3QI9 - chains C and D of the 4 polymer chains in the assembly; structure by X-ray diffraction, 2.30 A resolution.

== Chain C ==
Name: NKT TCR V alpha 14
Organism: Mus musculus
Sequence (207 residues; row label = number of the first residue in the row; note: 3 numbers in that range are skipped by the numbering (no residue carries them; nothing is unmodelled there)):
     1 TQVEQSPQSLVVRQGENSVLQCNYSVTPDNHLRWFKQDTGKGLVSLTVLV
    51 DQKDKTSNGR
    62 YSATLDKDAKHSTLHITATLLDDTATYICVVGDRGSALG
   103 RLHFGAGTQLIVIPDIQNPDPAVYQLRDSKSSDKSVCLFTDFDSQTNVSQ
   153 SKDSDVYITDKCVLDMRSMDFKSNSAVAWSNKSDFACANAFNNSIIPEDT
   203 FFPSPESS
Not modelled in the structure: 183-187, 205-210
Disulfide bonds: C22-C90, C139-C189
Residues lining bound ligands: PII (2-[(hydroxy{[(2R,3R,5S,6R)-2,3,4,5,6-pentahydroxycyclohexyl]oxy}phosphoryl)oxy]-1-[(palmitoyloxy)methyl]ethyl heptadecanoate): P28, D29, N30, V50, Q52, K68, R95, G96
From the paper describing this entry:
  - binding site for PII: P28, N30
  - mutagenesis - D94A, R95A: abolished binding to alphaGC-CD1d

== Chain D ==
Name: NKT TCR V beta 6 2A3-D
Organism: Mus musculus
Sequence (243 residues; row label = number of the first residue in the row; note: 4 numbers in that range are skipped by the numbering (no residue carries them; nothing is unmodelled there)):
     1 GGIITQTPKFLIGQEGQKLTLKCQQNFNHDTMYWYRQDSGKGLRLIYYSY
    51 GAGSTEKGDLSEGYDASREKKSSFSLTVTSAQKNEMAVFLCASGSLLDVR
   105 EVFFGKGTRLTVVEALKNVFPPEVAVFEPSEAEISHTQKATLVCLATGFY
   155 PDHVELSWWVNGKEVHSGVCTDPQPLKEQPALNDSRYALSSRLRVSATFW
   205 QNPRNHFRCQVQFYGLSENDEWTQDRAKPVTQIVSAEAWGRAD
Not modelled in the structure: 244-247
Disulfide bonds: C23-C91, C148-C213

== How chain C and chain D interact ==
Residue-residue contacts (87):
  H31(C) - V99(D)
  R33(C) - R100(D)  hydrogen bond (side chain-backbone)
  F35(C) - F108(D)  hydrophobic
  Q37(C) - Q37(D)  hydrogen bond
  T39(C) - R113(D)
  G40(C) - K110(D)
  G40(C) - R113(D)
  K41(C) - K110(D)
  G42(C) - L90(D)
  G42(C) - G109(D)
  G42(C) - K110(D)  hydrogen bond (backbone-backbone)
  L43(C) - L90(D)  hydrophobic
  L43(C) - F108(D)  hydrophobic
  V50(C) - R100(D)
  R95(C) - V99(D)
  G96(C) - V99(D)
  S97(C) - V99(D)
  A98(C) - S95(D)
  A98(C) - L96(D)
  A98(C) - V99(D)
  R103(C) - L45(D)
  R103(C) - Y48(D)  hydrogen bond
  L104(C) - Y35(D)
  F106(C) - Y35(D)  hydrophobic
  F106(C) - L43(D)  hydrophobic
  F106(C) - F108(D)  hydrophobic
  G107(C) - G42(D)
  A108(C) - G40(D)
  A108(C) - K41(D)
  A108(C) - G42(D)
  D122(C) - H140(D)  salt bridge
  Y126(C) - S134(D)
  Y126(C) - A136(D)
  Y126(C) - E137(D)
  Y126(C) - H140(D)  hydrogen bond
  Y126(C) - T141(D)
  Q127(C) - S134(D)
  L128(C) - F131(D)
  L128(C) - E132(D)
  L128(C) - P133(D)
  L128(C) - S134(D)
  R129(C) - F131(D)
  R129(C) - E132(D)  hydrogen bond (backbone-backbone)
  D130(C) - A129(D)
  D130(C) - V130(D)
  D130(C) - F131(D)
  D130(C) - E132(D)
  S131(C) - V130(D)
  S131(C) - E132(D)  hydrogen bond
  K136(C) - F131(D)
  V138(C) - F131(D)  hydrophobic
  V138(C) - L149(D)  hydrophobic
  D143(C) - T141(D)
  D143(C) - R198(D)  salt bridge
  Y159(C) - L180(D)  hydrophobic
  Y159(C) - K181(D)
  Y159(C) - E182(D)  hydrogen bond (side chain-backbone)
  I160(C) - L180(D)
  T161(C) - D176(D)
  T161(C) - L180(D)
  T161(C) - S194(D)
  T161(C) - R196(D)  hydrogen bond
  D162(C) - R196(D)
  C164(C) - C174(D)  disulfide
  C164(C) - T175(D)
  V165(C) - C174(D)  hydrogen bond (backbone-side chain)
  L166(C) - G172(D)
  L166(C) - V173(D)
  L166(C) - C174(D)  hydrophobic
  L166(C) - R198(D)
  D167(C) - S171(D)
  D167(C) - G172(D)  hydrogen bond (backbone-backbone)
  M168(C) - G172(D)
  M168(C) - R198(D)
  R169(C) - H170(D)
  R169(C) - S171(D)
  M171(C) - K143(D)
  F173(C) - K143(D)
  F173(C) - R198(D)
  S175(C) - R198(D)  hydrogen bond
  S177(C) - R196(D)
  V179(C) - S194(D)
  V179(C) - R196(D)
  W181(C) - L149(D)  hydrophobic
  W181(C) - L180(D)  hydrophobic
  W181(C) - A192(D)  hydrophobic
  F203(C) - H140(D)
Interface residues without a listed pair, chain C (53 interface residues in all): V48, I89, L99, K132, L140, T142, A178
Interface residues without a listed pair, chain D (52 interface residues in all): Y33, Y50, K57, D59, E105, V106, V147, V199, E241
Inter-chain disulfides: C164(C)-C174(D)

== Summary ==
Chain C and chain D form an interface of 53 and 52 residues respectively; the contacts include 1 disulfide
bond, 12 hydrogen bonds and 2 salt bridges. Among the polar pairs are D122(C)-H140(D), D143(C)-R198(D) and
R33(C)-R100(D). The paper reports a binding site for PII at P28(C) and N30(C); D94A and R95A of chain C
abolish binding to alphaGC-CD1d.
Here chain C is NKT TCR V alpha 14 and chain D is NKT TCR V beta 6 2A3-D, both from Mus musculus. Entry 3QI9
(Crystal structure of mouse CD1d-alpha-phosphotidylinositol with mouse Valpha14-Vbeta6 2A3-D NKT TCR) was
determined by X-ray diffraction.
